4WQT - chains A and B of the 6 polymer chains in the assembly; structure by X-ray diffraction, 4.40 A resolution (low resolution: residue-level contacts below are approximate; hydrogen-bond / salt-bridge calls are withheld).

# Chain A (and B)
Molecule: DNA-directed RNA polymerase subunit alpha
Organism: Thermus thermophilus HB8
Notes: EC 2.7.7.6; chain B of this document is another copy of the same molecule, construct and numbering; everything in this record applies to it too
UniProtKB: Q5SHR6 (RPOA_THET8); numbering as in UniProt (aligned over 1-315)
Sequence (315 residues; each row starts with the number of its first residue):
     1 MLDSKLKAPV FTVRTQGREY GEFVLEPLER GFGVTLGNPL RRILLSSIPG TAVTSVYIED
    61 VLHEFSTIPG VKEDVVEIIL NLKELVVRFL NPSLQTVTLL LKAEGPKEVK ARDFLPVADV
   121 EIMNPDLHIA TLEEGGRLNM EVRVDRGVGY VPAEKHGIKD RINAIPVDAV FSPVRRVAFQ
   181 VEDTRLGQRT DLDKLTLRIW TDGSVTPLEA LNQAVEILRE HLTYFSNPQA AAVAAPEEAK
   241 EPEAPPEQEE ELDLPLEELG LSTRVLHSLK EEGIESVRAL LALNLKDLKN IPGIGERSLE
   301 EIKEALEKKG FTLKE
Disordered / not traced: 1-6, 230-315 (chain B: 1-5, 230-315)

# Interface between chain A and chain B
Residue-residue contacts (46; chain A residue first):
  Ala8(A) with Tyr224(B)
  Pro9(A) with Tyr224(B)
  Phe11(A) with Tyr224(B); Phe225(B); Ser226(B); Asn227(B); Pro228(B)
  Thr12(A) with Gln229(B)
  Val13(A) with Pro228(B); Gln229(B)
  Leu25(A) with Phe225(B)
  Glu29(A) with His221(B)
  Gly31(A) with Arg42(B)
  Phe32(A) with Ile43(B); Ser47(B); His221(B)
  Val34(A) with Arg42(B)
  Thr35(A) with Pro39(B); Arg42(B); Ile43(B)
  Leu36(A) with Leu222(B); Phe225(B)
  Asn38(A) with Asn38(B)
  Pro39(A) with Thr35(B); Pro39(B)
  Arg42(A) with Gly31(B); Val34(B); Thr35(B)
  Ile43(A) with Phe32(B); Thr35(B)
  Ser46(A) with Phe32(B)
  Ser47(A) with Phe32(B)
  Val215(A) with Phe225(B)
  Leu218(A) with Leu222(B)
  Arg219(A) with Arg219(B)
  His221(A) with Phe32(B)
  Leu222(A) with Leu218(B)
  Tyr224(A) with Ala8(B); Pro9(B); Phe11(B)
  Phe225(A) with Phe11(B); Leu25(B)
  Asn227(A) with Phe11(B)
  Pro228(A) with Phe11(B)
  Gln229(A) with Thr12(B); Val13(B)
Interface residues without a listed pair, chain A (32 interface residues in all): Val10, Leu28, Arg30, Ser226
Interface residues without a listed pair, chain B (28 interface residues in all): Val10, Leu28, Ser46

# Summary
Chain A and chain B form an interface of 32 and 28 residues respectively.
Chain A and chain B are both DNA-directed RNA polymerase subunit alpha (Thermus thermophilus HB8); the
structure, Thermus thermophilus RNA polymerase complexed with an RNA cleavage stimulating factor (a GreA/Gfh1
chimeric protein), was determined by X-ray diffraction, deposited together with 4WQS.
